Entry 8C28 (X-ray diffraction, 1.60 A resolution); this record covers chains AAA and DDD of the 5 polymer chains in the assembly.

[Chain AAA]
Name: 14-3-3 protein sigma
Source organism: Homo sapiens
Reference sequence: P31947 (1433S_HUMAN); residue numbers follow UniProt; this construct covers 1-231
Sequence (236 residues; each row starts with the number of its first residue; numbers below 1 keep their minus sign (Gly-4 is residue -4)):
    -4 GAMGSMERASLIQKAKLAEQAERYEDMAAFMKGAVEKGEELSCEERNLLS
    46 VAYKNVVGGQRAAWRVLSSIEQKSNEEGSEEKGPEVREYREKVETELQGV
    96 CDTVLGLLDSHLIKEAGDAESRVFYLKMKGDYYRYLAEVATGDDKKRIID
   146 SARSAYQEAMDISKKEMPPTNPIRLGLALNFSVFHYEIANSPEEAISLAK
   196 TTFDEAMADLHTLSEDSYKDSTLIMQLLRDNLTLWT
Disordered / not traced: 73-76
Differences from the reference sequence: expression tag (-4 to 0)
Modified positions: Cys38 (S-hydroxycysteine; CSO)
UniProt features mapped onto this chain:
  - site (Interaction with phosphoserine on interacting protein): Arg56, Arg129
  - modified residue (Phosphoserine): Ser5, Ser74

[Chain DDD]
Name: Pyrin
Reference sequence: O15553 (MEFV_HUMAN); residue numbers follow UniProt; this construct covers 205-248
Sequence (44 residues; row label = number of the first residue in the row):
   205 RNASSAGRLQGLAGGAPGQKECRPFEVYLPSGKMRPRSLEVTIS
Disordered / not traced: 205-237, 245-248
Modified positions: Ser208 (phosphoserine; SEP); Ser242 (phosphoserine; SEP)
UniProt features mapped onto this chain:
  - modified residue: Ser242 (Phosphoserine)
  - natural variant: Glu230 (E230K: In ARFMF), Ser242 (S242R: In PAAND), Glu244 (E244K: In PAAND), Ile247 (I247V: In ARFMF; uncertain significance)
  - mutagenesis: Ser208 (S208A: Loss of interaction with 14-3-3 proteins), Glu244 (E244D: No effect on PYCARD/ASC specks formation. No effect on interaction with 14-3-3 proteins; E244P: No effect on PYCARD/ASC specks formation. Increased interaction with 14-3-3 proteins ...)

[Interface between chain AAA and chain DDD]
Contacting residue pairs (14):
  Phe198(AAA) - Pro240(DDD)  hydrophobic
  Phe198(AAA) - Arg241(DDD)
  Phe198(AAA) - Leu243(DDD)  hydrophobic
  Met202(AAA) - Arg239(DDD)
  Met202(AAA) - Pro240(DDD)
  Met202(AAA) - Ser242(DDD)
  Leu205(AAA) - Arg239(DDD)
  Tyr213(AAA) - Met238(DDD)  hydrogen bond (side chain-backbone)
  Tyr213(AAA) - Arg239(DDD)  hydrogen bond (side chain-backbone)
  Gln221(AAA) - Pro240(DDD)
  Arg224(AAA) - Arg241(DDD)  hydrogen bond (side chain-backbone)
  Arg224(AAA) - Ser242(DDD)  hydrogen bond (side chain-backbone)
  Arg224(AAA) - Leu243(DDD)
  Arg224(AAA) - Glu244(DDD)  salt bridge
Also at the interface, not in a pair above, chain AAA (10 interface residues in all): Asp199, Thr217, Met220, Leu227

[Overview]
10 residues of chain AAA and 7 residues of chain DDD are in contact, with 4 hydrogen bonds and 1 salt bridge.
Polar contacts include Arg224(AAA)-Glu244(DDD), Tyr213(AAA)-Met238(DDD) and Tyr213(AAA)-Arg239(DDD). UniProt
lists 2 mutagenesis sites on chain DDD.
Here chain AAA is 14-3-3 protein sigma (Homo sapiens) and chain DDD is Pyrin. Entry 8C28 (14-3-3 in complex
with PyrinpS208pS242) was determined by X-ray diffraction together with 8C2Y, 8C30 and 8C2D from the same
study.
